Entry 1WT9 (X-ray diffraction, 2.01 A resolution); this record covers chains A and B.

== Chain A ==
Protein: agkisacutacin A chain
From: Deinagkistrodon acutus
Notes: fragment: c-type lectin CRD domain
UniProtKB: Q9DEF9 (Q9DEF9_AGKAC); residues 1-129 here correspond to UniProt positions 24-152 (UniProt number = residue number + 23)
Sequence (129 residues; numbered 1 to 129; the number before each row is that of its first residue):
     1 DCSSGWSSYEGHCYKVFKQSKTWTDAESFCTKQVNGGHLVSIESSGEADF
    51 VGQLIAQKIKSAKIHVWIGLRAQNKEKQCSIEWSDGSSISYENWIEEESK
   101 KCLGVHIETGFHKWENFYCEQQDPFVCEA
Disulfide bonds: Cys2-Cys13, Cys30-Cys127, Cys102-Cys119
Curated features (UniProtKB/Swiss-Prot):
  - binding site (Ca(2+)): Ser41, Glu43, Glu47, Glu128

== Chain B ==
Protein: anticoagulant protein-B
From: Deinagkistrodon acutus
Notes: fragment: c-type lectin CRD domain
UniProtKB: Q9DEF8 (Q9DEF8_AGKAC); residues 1-123 here correspond to UniProt positions 24-146 (UniProt number = residue number + 23)
Sequence (123 residues; numbered 1 to 123; the number before each row is that of its first residue):
     1 DCPSDWSSYEGHCYKPFNEPKNWADAENFCTQQHTGSHLVSFQSTEEADF
    51 VVKLAFQTFDYGIFWMGLSKIWNQCNWQWSNAAMLKYTDWAEESYCVYFK
   101 STNNKWRSITCRMIANFVCEFQA
Disulfide bonds: Cys2-Cys13, Cys30-Cys119, Cys96-Cys111
Curated features (UniProtKB/Swiss-Prot):
  - binding site (Ca(2+)): Ser41, Gln43, Glu47, Glu120

== Interface between chain A and chain B ==
Disulfides between the chains: Cys79(A)-Cys75(B)
Contacting residue pairs (95):
  Trp23(A) with Ser80(B)
  Glu27(A) with Ser80(B), hydrogen bond
  His38(A) with Ser80(B), hydrogen bond (side chain-backbone); Asn81(B)
  Leu39(A) with Ser80(B)
  Val40(A) with Trp79(B)
  Ser41(A) with Trp79(B); Asn81(B), hydrogen bond
  Ile42(A) with Trp79(B); Tyr87(B)
  Glu43(A) with Ala83(B); Tyr87(B)
  Ser44(A) with Tyr87(B)
  Ser45(A) with Tyr87(B)
  Ala48(A) with Tyr87(B)
  Gly69(A) with Gln78(B); Trp79(B); Ser80(B), hydrogen bond (backbone-backbone)
  Leu70(A) with Gln78(B); Trp79(B)
  Arg71(A) with Asn76(B); Trp77(B); Gln78(B), hydrogen bond (backbone-backbone)
  Ala72(A) with Cys75(B), hydrophobic; Asn76(B); Trp77(B)
  Gln73(A) with Asn76(B), hydrogen bond (backbone-backbone); Gln78(B)
  Asn74(A) with Cys75(B); Asn76(B), hydrogen bond (side chain-backbone)
  Lys77(A) with Trp72(B), hydrogen bond (backbone-side chain)
  Gln78(A) with Ile71(B); Trp72(B)
  Cys79(A) with Ile71(B), hydrogen bond (backbone-backbone); Gln74(B); Cys75(B), disulfide
  Ser80(A) with Ser69(B), hydrogen bond (side chain-backbone); Lys70(B); Ile71(B)
  Glu82(A) with Leu68(B)
  Trp83(A) with Val40(B); Ser41(B); Phe42(B); Gln43(B); Met66(B), hydrophobic; Gly67(B); Leu68(B), hydrophobic; Trp106(B), hydrophobic
  Ser84(A) with Trp23(B); Glu27(B), hydrogen bond; His38(B); Leu39(B); Gly67(B), hydrogen bond (backbone-backbone)
  Asp85(A) with His38(B); Ser41(B), hydrogen bond
  Ser87(A) with Gln43(B), hydrogen bond
  Ser88(A) with Gln43(B)
  Tyr91(A) with Phe42(B); Gln43(B); Ser44(B); Thr45(B), hydrogen bond; Trp106(B)
  Glu92(A) with Trp106(B)
  Asn93(A) with Asn104(B), hydrogen bond (side chain-backbone); Lys105(B), hydrogen bond; Trp106(B), hydrogen bond (backbone-backbone)
  Trp94(A) with Val97(B), hydrophobic; Trp106(B); Ser108(B)
  Ile95(A) with Lys105(B); Trp106(B), hydrogen bond (backbone-backbone); Arg107(B)
  Glu98(A) with Trp72(B); Trp106(B); Arg107(B); Ser108(B), hydrogen bond (backbone-side chain)
  Ser99(A) with Trp72(B)
  Lys100(A) with Trp72(B); Ser108(B), hydrogen bond (side chain-backbone)
  Lys101(A) with Trp77(B)
  Leu103(A) with Trp77(B), hydrophobic; Trp90(B), hydrophobic
  His112(A) with Asp89(B)
  Lys113(A) with Asp89(B), salt bridge; Ala91(B)
  Trp114(A) with Trp79(B), hydrophobic; Tyr87(B); Thr88(B); Asp89(B), hydrogen bond (backbone-backbone); Trp90(B); Ala91(B), hydrogen bond (backbone-backbone)
  Glu115(A) with Ala91(B)
  Asn116(A) with Trp72(B); Trp77(B); Tyr95(B)
Other interface residues (no listed pair), chain A (45 interface residues in all): Ile68, Ile89, Ser90
Other interface residues (no listed pair), chain B (42 interface residues in all): Ala48, Met84, Leu85, Glu92

== Summary ==
45 residues of chain A and 42 residues of chain B are in contact; the contacts include 1 disulfide bond, 23
hydrogen bonds and 1 salt bridge. Among the polar pairs are Lys113(A)-Asp89(B), Glu27(A)-Ser80(B) and
His38(A)-Ser80(B).
Chain A is agkisacutacin A chain and chain B is anticoagulant protein-B, both from Deinagkistrodon acutus; the
structure, crystal structure of Aa-X-bp-I, a snake venom protein with the activity of binding to coagulation
factor ..., was determined by X-ray diffraction.
